6A5T - chains T and c of the 23 polymer chains in the assembly; structure by electron microscopy, 6.70 A resolution (low resolution: residue-level contacts below are approximate; hydrogen-bond / salt-bridge calls are withheld).

== Chain T ==
Molecule: 198-nt DNA strand
Sequence (198 nucleotides; numbered -72 to 125; the number before each row is that of its first residue; numbers below 1 keep their minus sign (DA-72 is residue -72)):
   -72 ATCAGAATCC CGGTGCCGAG GCCGCTCAAT TGGTCGTAGA CAGCTCTAGC ACCGCTTAAA
   -12 CGCACGTACG CGCTGTCCCC CGCGTTTTAA CCGCCAAGGG GATTACACCC AAGACACCAG
    48 GCACGAGACA GAAAAAAACA ACGAAAACGG CCACCACCCA AACACACCAA ACACAAGAGC
   108 TAATTGACTG ACGTAAGC
Disordered / not traced: 54-125

== Chain c ==
Protein: Histone H2A type 1-B/E
Organism: Homo sapiens
UniProt: P04908 (H2A1B_HUMAN); residues 0-129 here correspond to UniProt positions 1-130 (UniProt number = residue number + 1)
Chain sequence (133 residues; each row starts with the number of its first residue; numbers below 1 keep their minus sign (Gly-3 is residue -3)):
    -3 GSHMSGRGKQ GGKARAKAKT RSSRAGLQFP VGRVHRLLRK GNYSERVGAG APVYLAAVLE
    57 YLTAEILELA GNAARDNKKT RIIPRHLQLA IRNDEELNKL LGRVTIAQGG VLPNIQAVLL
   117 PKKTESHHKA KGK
Disordered / not traced: -3 to 15, 119-129
Differences from the reference sequence: expression tag (-3 to -1)
Curated features (UniProtKB/Swiss-Prot):
  - modified residue: Ser1 (N-acetylserine), Arg3 (Citrulline), Lys5 (N6-(2-hydroxyisobutyryl)lysine), Lys9 (N6-(2-hydroxyisobutyryl)lysine), Lys13 (N6-(beta-hydroxybutyryl)lysine), Lys36 (N6-(2-hydroxyisobutyryl)lysine), Lys74 (N6-(2-hydroxyisobutyryl)lysine), Lys75 (N6-(2-hydroxyisobutyryl)lysine), Lys95 (N6-(2-hydroxyisobutyryl)lysine), Gln104 (N5-methylglutamine), Lys118 (N6-(2-hydroxyisobutyryl)lysine), Lys119 (N6-crotonyllysine), Thr120 (Phosphothreonine), Lys125 (N6-crotonyllysine)
  - cross-link (Glycyl lysine isopeptide (Lys-Gly)): Lys13 (interchain with G-Cter in ubiquitin), Lys15 (interchain with G-Cter in ubiquitin), Lys119 (interchain with G-Cter in ubiquitin)

== Chain T / chain c interface ==
Pairs across the interface (8; chain T residue first):
  DA-45(T) with Arg32(c)
  DA-44(T) with Gly28(c); Arg29(c); Arg32(c)
  DT-43(T) with Thr16(c); Arg17(c)
  DT-42(T) with Arg20(c)
  DA-35(T) with Arg42(c)
Also at the interface, not in a pair above, chain T (6 interface residues in all): DA-54
Also at the interface, not in a pair above, chain c (8 interface residues in all): Arg77

== In short ==
The interface between chain T and chain c involves 6 residues on one side and 8 on the other.
Here chain T is a 198-nt DNA strand and chain c is Histone H2A type 1-B/E (Homo sapiens). Entry 6A5T (RNA
polymerase II elongation complex stalled at SHL(-1) of the nucleosome) was determined by electron microscopy
together with 6A5L, 6A5O, 6A5P, 6A5R, 6A5U and 6INQ from the same study.
